PDB entry 3KVT | X-ray diffraction, 2.00 A resolution | chain A

== Chain A ==
Protein: Potassium channel protein shaw
Organism: Aplysia californica
Notes: fragment: tetramerization (t1) domain
UniProt: O76457 (O76457); residues 6-120 here correspond to UniProt positions 1-115 (UniProt number = residue number - 5)
Chain sequence (115 residues; each row starts with the number of its first residue):
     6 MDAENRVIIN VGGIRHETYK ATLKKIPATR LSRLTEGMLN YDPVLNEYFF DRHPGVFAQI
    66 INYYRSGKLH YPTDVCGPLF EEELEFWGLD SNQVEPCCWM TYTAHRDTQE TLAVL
Unresolved in the structure: 6-8, 112-120
Differences from the reference sequence: conflict Ile13 (Val8 in O76457), Ile14 (Leu9 in O76457), Val49 (Ile44 in O76457), Ile65 (Val60 in O76457), Ile66 (Leu61 in O76457), Ser71 (Thr66 in O76457), Phe91 (Tyr86 in O76457); engineered mutation Gly42 (Ala37 in O76457), Met43 (Leu38 in O76457), Leu44 (Ala39 in O76457)
Metal / ion sites: Zn2+: His75, Cys81, Cys102, Cys103

== In short ==
His75, Cys81, Cys102 and Cys103 form the Zn2+ site.
Chain A is Potassium channel protein shaw (Aplysia californica); the structure, Tetramerization domain from
AKV3.1 (shaw-subfamily) voltage-gated potassium channel, was determined by X-ray diffraction, deposited
together with 1T1D.
